9G9D - chains G and R of the 12 polymer chains in the assembly; structure by electron microscopy, 2.90 A resolution.

Chain G:
Molecule: CRISPR system Cms protein Csm4
Source organism: Enterococcus italicus DSM 15952
Reference sequence: E6LHV4 (CSM4_ENTI1); residues 1-307 here = UniProt positions 1-307
Chain sequence (307 residues; row label = number of the first residue in the row):
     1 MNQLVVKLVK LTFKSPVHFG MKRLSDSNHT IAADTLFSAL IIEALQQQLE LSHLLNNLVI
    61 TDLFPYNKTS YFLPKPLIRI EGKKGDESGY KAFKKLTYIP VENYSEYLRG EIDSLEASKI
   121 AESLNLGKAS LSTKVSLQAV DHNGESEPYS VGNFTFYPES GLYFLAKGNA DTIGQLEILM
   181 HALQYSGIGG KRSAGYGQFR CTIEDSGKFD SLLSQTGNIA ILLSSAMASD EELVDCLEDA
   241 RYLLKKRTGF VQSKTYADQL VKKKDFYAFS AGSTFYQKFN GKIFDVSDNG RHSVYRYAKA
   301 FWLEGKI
Not modelled in the structure: 1-4, 82-88

Chain R:
Molecule: 45-nt RNA strand
Source organism: Enterococcus italicus DSM 15952
Sequence (45 nucleotides; each row starts with the number of its first residue; numbers below 1 keep their minus sign (A-7 is residue -7)):
    -7 ACGAGAACAU GCGCGACAUU CCGAAGAACG CUGAAGCGCU GGGGG
Not modelled in the structure: 31-37

How chain G and chain R interact:
Contacting residue pairs (65; chain G residue first):
  His18(G) with A-4(R), salt bridge to the phosphate
  Gly20(G) with G-5(R), sugar contact; A-4(R), hydrogen bond to the phosphate
  Met21(G) with G-5(R), sugar contact
  Lys22(G) with G-5(R), hydrogen bond to the sugar
  Arg23(G) with G-5(R), hydrogen bond to the sugar
  Leu24(G) with A-4(R), phosphate contact; A-1(R), base contact
  Thr35(G) with C-6(R), phosphate contact; G-5(R), hydrogen bond to the phosphate
  Ser38(G) with A-7(R), phosphate contact; C-6(R), hydrogen bond to the sugar
  Ala39(G) with C-6(R), base contact
  Ile41(G) with A-7(R), phosphate contact
  Ile42(G) with A-7(R), sugar contact; C-6(R), base contact
  Leu45(G) with A-7(R), base contact
  Leu51(G) with A-7(R), base contact
  Thr133(G) with A1(R), base contact
  Lys134(G) with A1(R), phosphate contact
  Val135(G) with A-1(R), hydrogen bond to the sugar; C0(R), phosphate contact; A1(R), sugar contact
  Ser136(G) with A-1(R), hydrogen bond to the sugar
  Leu137(G) with A-1(R), phosphate contact; C0(R), hydrogen bond to the phosphate; U2(R), sugar contact
  Gln138(G) with A-1(R), sugar contact; C0(R), phosphate contact
  Ser146(G) with U2(R), base contact
  Glu147(G) with A-1(R), base contact
  Pro148(G) with A1(R), base contact
  Tyr149(G) with A-1(R), stacking on the base
  Leu183(G) with C-6(R), base contact
  Gly187(G) with C-6(R), hydrogen bond to the base
  Ile188(G) with C-6(R), base contact
  Gly189(G) with C-6(R), hydrogen bond to the base
  Gly190(G) with A-4(R), hydrogen bond to the phosphate
  Lys191(G) with G-3(R), hydrogen bond to the phosphate; A-1(R), hydrogen bond to the base
  Arg192(G) with C-6(R), base contact; G-3(R), phosphate contact; A-2(R), phosphate contact
  Ser193(G) with A-2(R), hydrogen bond to the phosphate
  Thr248(G) with G-5(R), hydrogen bond to the base
  Gly249(G) with G-5(R), base contact
  Phe250(G) with C-6(R), phosphate contact; G-5(R), base contact; A-4(R), base contact
  Val251(G) with A-7(R), sugar contact; C-6(R), phosphate contact
  Gln252(G) with A-7(R), hydrogen bond to the sugar; C-6(R), hydrogen bond to the phosphate; A-4(R), hydrogen bond to the sugar; G-3(R), sugar contact
  Ser253(G) with A-7(R), base contact
  Leu260(G) with A-4(R), base contact; G-3(R), base contact
  Lys262(G) with G-5(R), hydrogen bond to the base
  Lys263(G) with C-6(R), salt bridge to the phosphate; G-5(R), salt bridge to the phosphate
  His292(G) with A-7(R), stacking on the base
  Ser293(G) with A-7(R), base contact
  Val294(G) with A-7(R), sugar contact
  Tyr295(G) with A-7(R), sugar contact
Interface residues without a listed pair, chain G (48 interface residues in all): Phe19, Glu43, Arg247, Arg296

Summary:
48 residues of chain G face 10 of chain R across their interface, with 19 hydrogen bonds, 3 salt bridges and 2
aromatic stacking contacts. Polar pairs include Gly187(G)-C-6(R), Gly189(G)-C-6(R) and Lys191(G)-A-1(R).
Chain G is CRISPR system Cms protein Csm4 and chain R is a 45-nt RNA strand, both from Enterococcus italicus
DSM 15952; the structure, CryoEM structure of Enterococcus italicus Csm-crRNA-CTR (4.3) complex, was
determined by electron microscopy together with 9G9A, 9G9B, 9G9C, 9G9E, 9G9F, 9G9G and 4 further entries from
the same study.
